4LJD - chains B and D of the 4 polymer chains in the assembly; structure by X-ray diffraction, 2.50 A resolution.

# Chain B (and D)
Name: Green to red photoconvertible GPF-like protein EosFP
Organism: Lobophyllia hemprichii
Notes: chain D of this document is another copy of the same molecule, construct and numbering; everything in this record applies to it too
UniProt: Q5S6Z9 (Q5S6Z9_LOBHE); aligned to UniProt positions 1-223 over residues 1-223
Amino-acid sequence (227 residues; numbered -5 to 223; 2 numbers in that range are skipped by the numbering (no residue carries them; nothing is unmodelled there); the number before each row is that of its first residue; numbers below 1 keep their minus sign (His-5 is residue -5)):
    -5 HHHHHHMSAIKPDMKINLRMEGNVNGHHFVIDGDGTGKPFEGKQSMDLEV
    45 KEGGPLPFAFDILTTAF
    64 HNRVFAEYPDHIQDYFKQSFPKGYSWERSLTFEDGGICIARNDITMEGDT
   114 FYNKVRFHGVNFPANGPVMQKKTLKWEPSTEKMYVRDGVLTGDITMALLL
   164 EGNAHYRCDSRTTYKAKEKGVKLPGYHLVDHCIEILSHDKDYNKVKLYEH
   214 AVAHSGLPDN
Disordered / not traced: -5 to 1 (chain D: -5 to 0)
Glycans and other covalent adducts: covalent link Phe61-His64
Modified / non-standard residues: His64 (circularized tri-peptide chromophore; CR8); Met159 (s-oxymethionine; MHO); Cys171 (s-oxy cysteine; CSX)
Sequence notes: expression tag (-5 to 0); chromophore (64, 64, 64); engineered mutation Ser173 (Phe in Q5S6Z9), Leu191 (Phe in Q5S6Z9)
Small-molecule neighbours: sulfite ion (SO3): Cys195, Glu197, Tyr211

# Interface between chain B and chain D
Contacting residue pairs - 47 pairs, chain B then chain D:
  Asn17(B) with Arg104(D), hydrogen bond (backbone-side chain)
  Val18(B) with Arg104(D)
  Asn19(B) with Glu90(D); Arg104(D)
  Gly20(B) with Glu90(D), hydrogen bond (backbone-side chain); Arg104(D)
  Glu90(B) with Asn19(D); Gly20(D), hydrogen bond (side chain-backbone); Val123(D); Asn124(D), hydrogen bond (side chain-backbone)
  Arg91(B) with Val123(D); Asn124(D)
  Ser92(B) with Ile100(D); Asn124(D)
  Asp97(B) with Arg174(D)
  Gly98(B) with Arg174(D)
  Ile100(B) with Ser92(D); Ile100(D), hydrophobic
  Ile102(B) with Ile100(D), hydrophobic; Ile102(D), hydrophobic; His121(D); Val123(D), hydrophobic
  Arg104(B) with Asn17(D), hydrogen bond (side chain-backbone); His121(D), hydrogen bond; Gly122(D), hydrogen bond (side chain-backbone); Val123(D)
  His121(B) with Ile102(D); Arg104(D); His121(D), hydrogen bond
  Gly122(B) with Arg104(D), hydrogen bond (backbone-side chain)
  Val123(B) with Glu90(D); Arg91(D); Arg104(D)
  Asn124(B) with Glu90(D), hydrogen bond (backbone-side chain); Ser92(D), hydrogen bond; Arg174(D), hydrogen bond (side chain-backbone); Thr176(D), hydrogen bond
  Pro126(B) with Asp150(D)
  Asn128(B) with Asp150(D), hydrogen bond
  Arg149(B) with Asp97(D)
  Asp150(B) with Pro126(D); Ala127(D), hydrogen bond (side chain-backbone); Asn128(D), hydrogen bond
  Arg174(B) with Gly98(D); Asn124(D), hydrogen bond (backbone-side chain)
  Thr176(B) with Asn124(D), hydrogen bond
  Lys178(B) with Asn19(D), hydrogen bond
Other interface residues (no listed pair), chain B (28 interface residues in all): Thr94, Ala103, Ala127, Gly129, Thr175
Other interface residues (no listed pair), chain D (23 interface residues in all): Thr175, Lys178

# Overview
28 residues of chain B and 23 residues of chain D are in contact; the contacts include 19 hydrogen bonds.
Polar contacts include Asn17(B)-Arg104(D), Gly20(B)-Glu90(D) and Glu90(B)-Asn124(D). Bound to chain B: sulfite
ion.
Both chains are Green to red photoconvertible GPF-like protein EosFP (Lobophyllia hemprichii). Entry 4LJD
(Structure of a photobleached state of IrisFP under low intensity laser-light) was determined by X-ray
diffraction together with 4LJB and 4LJC from the same study.
